PDB entry 4FSB | X-ray diffraction, 1.88 A resolution | chain A

== Chain A ==
Molecule: Metallo-beta-lactamase VIM-31
Source organism: Enterobacter cloacae
UniProt: Q7BI22 (Q7BI22_ENTCL); residues 29-264 here correspond to UniProt positions 31-266 (UniProt number = residue number + 2)
Amino-acid sequence (236 residues; each row starts with the number of its first residue):
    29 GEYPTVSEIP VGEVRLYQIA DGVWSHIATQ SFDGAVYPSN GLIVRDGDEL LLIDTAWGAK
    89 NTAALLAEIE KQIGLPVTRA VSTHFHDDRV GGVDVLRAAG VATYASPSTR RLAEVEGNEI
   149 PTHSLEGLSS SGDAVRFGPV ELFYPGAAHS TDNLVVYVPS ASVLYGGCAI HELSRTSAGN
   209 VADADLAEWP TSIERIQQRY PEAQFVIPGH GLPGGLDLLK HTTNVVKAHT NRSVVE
Disordered / not traced: 261-264
Sequence notes: engineered mutation H199 (Tyr201 in Q7BI22), R227 (His229 in Q7BI22)
Modified positions: C196 (cysteinesulfonic acid; OCS)
Metal / ion sites: Zn2+ site 1: H112, H114, H177; Zn2+ site 2 near H249 (its only coordinating residue here)

== Summary ==
H112, H114 and H177 form the Zn2+ site 1.
Chain A is Metallo-beta-lactamase VIM-31 (Enterobacter cloacae); the structure, Crystal structure of the
metallo-beta-lactamase VIM-31 in its oxidized form at 1.88 A, was determined by X-ray diffraction together
with 4FR7 from the same study.
